7B5F - chains D and A of the 6 polymer chains in the assembly; structure by electron microscopy, 2.90 A resolution.

Chain D:
Protein: Echovirus 18 viral protein 4
Organism: Echovirus E18
Notes: EC 3.4.22.29, 3.6.1.15, 3.4.22.28, 2.7.7.48
UniProtKB: Q8V635 (Q8V635_9ENTO); residue numbers follow UniProt; this construct covers 1-69
Chain sequence (69 residues; row label = number of the first residue in the row):
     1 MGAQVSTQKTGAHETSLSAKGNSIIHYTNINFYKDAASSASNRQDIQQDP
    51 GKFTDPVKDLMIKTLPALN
Disordered / not traced: 1-28, 69

Chain A:
Protein: Echovirus 18 viral protein 1
Organism: Echovirus E18
Notes: EC 3.4.22.29, 3.6.1.15, 3.4.22.28, 2.7.7.48
UniProtKB: Q8V635 (Q8V635_9ENTO); residues 1-287 here correspond to UniProt positions 569-855 (UniProt number = residue number + 568)
Chain sequence (287 residues; each row starts with the number of its first residue):
     1 GDNQDRTVANTQPSGPSNSTEIPALTAVETGHTSQVDPSDTIQTRHVVNF
    51 HSRSESTIENFMGRAACVFMDQYKINGEETSTDRFAVWTINIREMAQLRR
   101 KCEMFTYMRFDIEMTMVITSCQDQGTILDQDMPVLTHQIMYVPPGGPIPA
   151 KVDGYEWQTSTNPSVFWTEGNAPPRISIPFISVGNAYSSFYDGWSHFTQD
   201 GTYGYTTLNAMGKLYIRHVNRSSPHQITSTIRVYFKPKHIKAWVPRPPRL
   251 CPYINKRDVNFVVTEITDSRTSITDTPHPEHSVLATH
Disordered / not traced: 1-6, 125-130, 282-287

Chain D / chain A interface:
Contacting residue pairs (47):
  A36(D) - H239(A)
  A37(D) - D111(A)
  A37(D) - S177(A)  hydrogen bond (backbone-side chain)
  A37(D) - P179(A)  hydrophobic
  A37(D) - K238(A)  hydrogen bond (backbone-side chain)
  A37(D) - H239(A)
  S38(D) - S177(A)
  S39(D) - K238(A)  hydrogen bond (backbone-side chain)
  S39(D) - H239(A)
  A40(D) - H239(A)  hydrogen bond (backbone-side chain)
  S41(D) - E59(A)
  S41(D) - K238(A)
  N42(D) - E59(A)  hydrogen bond (backbone-side chain)
  N42(D) - H239(A)
  R43(D) - N60(A)  hydrogen bond
  R43(D) - G63(A)  hydrogen bond (side chain-backbone)
  R43(D) - K236(A)
  D45(D) - T57(A)
  I46(D) - S52(A)
  I46(D) - R53(A)
  I46(D) - S54(A)
  I46(D) - T57(A)
  Q48(D) - R53(A)  hydrogen bond
  F53(D) - P245(A)
  T54(D) - H32(A)
  T54(D) - T33(A)  hydrogen bond (backbone-backbone)
  T54(D) - Q35(A)
  D55(D) - H32(A)  salt bridge
  D55(D) - T33(A)
  D55(D) - Q35(A)  hydrogen bond
  P56(D) - G31(A)
  V57(D) - T30(A)
  V57(D) - H32(A)
  M61(D) - T30(A)
  M61(D) - H32(A)
  K63(D) - I22(A)
  K63(D) - P23(A)
  K63(D) - Q35(A)  hydrogen bond (side chain-backbone)
  K63(D) - V36(A)
  K63(D) - D37(A)  salt bridge
  K63(D) - D40(A)  salt bridge
  T64(D) - E21(A)
  T64(D) - I22(A)  hydrogen bond (backbone-backbone)
  T64(D) - P23(A)
  P66(D) - I22(A)  hydrophobic
  A67(D) - T26(A)
  A67(D) - A27(A)
Interface residues without a listed pair, chain D (23 interface residues in all): L65, L68
Interface residues without a listed pair, chain A (28 interface residues in all): I178

Summary:
23 residues of chain D face 28 of chain A across their interface; the contacts include 12 hydrogen bonds and 3
salt bridges. Polar contacts include D55(D)-H32(A), K63(D)-D37(A) and K63(D)-D40(A).
Chain D is Echovirus 18 viral protein 4 and chain A is Echovirus 18 viral protein 1, both from Echovirus E18;
the structure, Structure of echovirus 18 in complex with neonatal Fc receptor, was determined by electron
microscopy.
